3J0C - chains J and K of the 12 polymer chains in the assembly; structure by electron microscopy, 4.80 A resolution (low resolution: residue-level contacts below are approximate; hydrogen-bond / salt-bridge calls are withheld).

# Chain J
Molecule: E1 envelope glycoprotein
From: Venezuelan equine encephalitis virus
Notes: fragment: full length
UniProt: P05674 (POLS_EEVV8); residues 1-442 here correspond to UniProt positions 813-1254 (UniProt number = residue number + 812)
Amino-acid sequence (442 residues; each row starts with the number of its first residue):
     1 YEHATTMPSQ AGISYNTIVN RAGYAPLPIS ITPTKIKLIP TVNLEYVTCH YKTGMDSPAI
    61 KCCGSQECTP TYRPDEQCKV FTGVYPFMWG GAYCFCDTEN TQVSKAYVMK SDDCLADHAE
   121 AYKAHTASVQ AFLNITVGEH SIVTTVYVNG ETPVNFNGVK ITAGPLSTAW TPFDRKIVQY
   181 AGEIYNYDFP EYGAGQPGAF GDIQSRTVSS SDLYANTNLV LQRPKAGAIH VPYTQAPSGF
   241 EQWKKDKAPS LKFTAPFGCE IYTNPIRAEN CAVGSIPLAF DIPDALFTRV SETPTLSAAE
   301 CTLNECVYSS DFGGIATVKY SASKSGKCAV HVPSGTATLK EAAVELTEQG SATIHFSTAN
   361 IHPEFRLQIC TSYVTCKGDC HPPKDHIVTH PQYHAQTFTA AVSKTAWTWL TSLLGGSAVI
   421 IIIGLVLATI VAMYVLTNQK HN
Curated features (UniProtKB/Swiss-Prot):
  - region: Val84 to Thr101 (E1 fusion peptide loop)
  - glycosylation: Asn134 (N-linked (GlcNAc...) asparagine)
Disulfides: Cys49-Cys114, Cys62-Cys94, Cys63-Cys96, Cys301-Cys376, Cys306-Cys380, Cys328-Cys370
What the authors report for this chain:
  - post-translational modification sites: Asn134

# Chain K
Molecule: E2 envelope glycoprotein
From: Venezuelan equine encephalitis virus
Notes: fragment: full length
UniProt: P05674 (POLS_EEVV8); residues 1-423 here correspond to UniProt positions 335-757 (UniProt number = residue number + 334)
Amino-acid sequence (423 residues; each row starts with the number of its first residue):
     1 STEELFNEYK LTRPYMARCI RCAVGSCHSP IAIEAVKSDG HDGYVRLQTS SQYGLDSSGN
    61 LKGRTMRYDM HGTIKEIPLH QVSLYTSRPC HIVDGHGYFL LARCPAGDSI TMEFKKDSVR
   121 HSCSVPYEVK FNPVGRELYT HPPEHGVEQA CQVYAHDAQN RGAYVEMHLP GSEVDSSLVS
   181 LSGSSVTVTP PDGTSALVEC ECGGTKISET INKTKQFSQC TKKEQCRAYR LQNDKWVYNS
   241 DKLPKAAGAT LKGKLHVPFL LADGKCTVPL APEPMITFGF RSVSLKLHPK NPTYLITRQL
   301 ADEPHYTHEL ISEPAVRNFT VTEKGWEFVW GNHPPKRFWA QETAPGNPHG LPHEVITHYY
   361 HRYPMSTILG LSICAAIATV SVAASTWLFC RSRVACLTPY RLTPNARIPF CLAVLCCART
   421 ARA
Curated features (UniProtKB/Swiss-Prot):
  - site: Tyr44 (Interaction with host receptor LDLRAD3), Val93 (Interaction with host receptor LDLRAD3), Val153 (Interaction with host receptor LDLRAD3), Ala155 (Interaction with host receptor LDLRAD3), His156 (Interaction with host receptor LDLRAD3), Ala262 (Interaction with host receptor LDLRAD3), Ala423 (Cleavage)
  - lipidation (S-palmitoyl cysteine): Cys396, Cys416, Cys417
  - glycosylation (N-linked (GlcNAc...) asparagine): Asn212, Asn318
Disulfides: Cys19-Cys123, Cys22-Cys27, Cys90-Cys104, Cys151-Cys266, Cys396-Cys417
What the authors report for this chain:
  - post-translational modification sites: Asn318
  - post-translational modification sites: Cys396, Cys416, Cys417 (citing earlier work)

# How chain J and chain K interact
Contacting residue pairs - 107 pairs, chain J then chain K:
  His50(J) with Asp39(K)
  Lys52(J) with Tyr238(K)
  Met55(J) with Asn239(K); Asp241(K)
  Asp56(J) with Asn239(K)
  Ser57(J) with His168(K); Asn239(K); Ser240(K); Leu243(K); Pro244(K); Lys245(K)
  Pro58(J) with Asp241(K); Leu243(K); Pro244(K); Lys245(K)
  Ala59(J) with Lys245(K)
  Phe87(J) with Arg18(K); His28(K)
  Met88(J) with His28(K); Val174(K)
  Trp89(J) with Met16(K); His28(K); His71(K); Gly72(K); Glu173(K)
  Gly90(J) with Val174(K); Asp175(K); Ser176(K)
  Gly91(J) with Val174(K)
  Ala92(J) with Val174(K)
  Tyr93(J) with Ser172(K); Val174(K); Tyr229(K); Pro244(K)
  Phe95(J) with Glu201(K); Glu224(K); Gln225(K)
  Asp112(J) with Ala163(K); Tyr164(K)
  Asp113(J) with Asp39(K); Arg46(K); Leu261(K)
  Ala116(J) with Gln152(K); Leu261(K)
  Asp117(J) with Leu261(K)
  Gly227(J) with Arg18(K)
  Ala228(J) with Arg18(K)
  Ile229(J) with Arg18(K); Lys242(K)
  His230(J) with Asp241(K)
  Val231(J) with Asp241(K)
  Lys244(J) with His41(K)
  Pro249(J) with Tyr306(K)
  Lys252(J) with Arg298(K)
  Phe253(J) with Ile296(K); Arg298(K); Tyr306(K)
  Thr254(J) with Arg298(K); Pro304(K); Tyr306(K)
  Ala255(J) with Arg298(K)
  Pro256(J) with Ala301(K); Asp302(K); Pro304(K)
  Phe257(J) with Leu300(K); Ala301(K); Asp302(K)
  Gly258(J) with Leu300(K); Arg337(K)
  Glu260(J) with Arg337(K)
  Ser309(J) with Gln341(K)
  His362(J) with His349(K)
  Pro382(J) with Glu342(K)
  Pro383(J) with Gln341(K); Glu342(K)
  Asp385(J) with Gln341(K)
  His386(J) with Phe278(K); Gly279(K); Trp339(K); Ala340(K); Gln341(K); Glu342(K); Thr343(K)
  Ile387(J) with Phe278(K); Trp339(K)
  Val388(J) with Phe338(K); Trp339(K)
  Thr389(J) with Arg337(K); Phe338(K); Trp339(K)
  His390(J) with Trp339(K)
  Pro391(J) with Trp339(K)
  His394(J) with Trp339(K)
  Ser403(J) with His349(K)
  Leu410(J) with Ile356(K)
  Leu414(J) with Cys374(K); Ile377(K)
  Ser417(J) with Ala378(K); Ser381(K)
  Ala418(J) with Ser381(K)
  Ile421(J) with Ser381(K); Ala384(K); Ser385(K); Leu388(K)
  Gly424(J) with Leu388(K)
  Leu425(J) with Leu388(K)
  Val435(J) with Ala395(K)
Also at the interface, not in a pair above, chain J (68 interface residues in all): Gln10, Ile60, Cys94, Cys96, Ala181, Lys245, Cys259, Ser310, Asp379, Val402, Trp409, Ala428, Val431
Also at the interface, not in a pair above, chain K (64 interface residues in all): Glu128, Arg136, Tyr154, Arg227, His308, Asn347, His353, Thr398

# Summary
Chain J and chain K form an interface of 68 and 64 residues respectively. The paper reports modification sites
Asn134(J) and Asn318(K) among others.
Here chain J is E1 envelope glycoprotein and chain K is E2 envelope glycoprotein, both from Venezuelan equine
encephalitis virus. Entry 3J0C (Models of E1, E2 and CP of Venezuelan Equine Encephalitis Virus TC-83 strain
restrained by a ...) was determined by electron microscopy (same publication as 3J0G).
